Entry 8IUC (X-ray diffraction, 1.56 A resolution); this record covers chains B and C of the 3 polymer chains in the assembly.

Chain B (and C):
Protein: Candidate alpha glycoside phosphorylase Glycoside hydrolase family 65
Organism: Flavobacterium johnsoniae UW101
Notes: chain C of this document is another copy of the same molecule, construct and numbering; everything in this record applies to it too
UniProtKB: A5FBJ5 (A5FBJ5_FLAJ1); residues 24-681 here correspond to UniProt positions 11-668 (UniProt number = residue number - 13)
Chain sequence (678 residues; each row starts with the number of its first residue):
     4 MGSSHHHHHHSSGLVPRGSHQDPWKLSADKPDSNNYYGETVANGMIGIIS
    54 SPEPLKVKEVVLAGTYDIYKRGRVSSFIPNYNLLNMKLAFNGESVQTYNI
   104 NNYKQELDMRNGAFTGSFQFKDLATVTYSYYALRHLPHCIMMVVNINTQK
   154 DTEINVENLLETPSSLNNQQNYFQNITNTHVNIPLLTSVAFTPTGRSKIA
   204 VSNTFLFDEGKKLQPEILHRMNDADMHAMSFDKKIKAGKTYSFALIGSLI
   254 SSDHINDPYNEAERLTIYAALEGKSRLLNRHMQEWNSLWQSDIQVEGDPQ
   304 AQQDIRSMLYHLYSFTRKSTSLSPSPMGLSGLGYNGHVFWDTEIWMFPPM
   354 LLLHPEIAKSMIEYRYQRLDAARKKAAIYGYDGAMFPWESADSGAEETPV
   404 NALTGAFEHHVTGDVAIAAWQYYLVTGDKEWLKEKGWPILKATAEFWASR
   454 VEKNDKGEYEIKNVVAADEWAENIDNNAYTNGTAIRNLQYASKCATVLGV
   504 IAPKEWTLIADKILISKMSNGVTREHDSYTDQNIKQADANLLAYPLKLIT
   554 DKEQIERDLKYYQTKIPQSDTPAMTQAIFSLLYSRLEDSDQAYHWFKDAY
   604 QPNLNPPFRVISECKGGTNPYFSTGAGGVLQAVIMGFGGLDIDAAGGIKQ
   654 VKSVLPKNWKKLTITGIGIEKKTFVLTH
Not modelled in the structure: 4-22
Sequence notes: initiating methionine (4); expression tag (5-23)
Reported in the primary citation:
  - binding site for alpha-D-glucopyranose: Arg74, Trp391, Glu392, Thr407, Glu472
  - catalytic residues: Glu472
  - binding site for beta-D-glucopyranose: Glu472, Glu475, Lys538
  - specificity-determining residues: Arg74

Chain B / chain C interface:
Pairs across the interface (39):
  Arg76(B) with Gln177(C); Tyr262(C), hydrogen bond; Asn263(C), hydrogen bond (backbone-side chain); Glu266(C), salt bridge
  Val77(B) with Asn263(C)
  Ala380(B) with Pro140(C)
  Ile381(B) with Leu139(C); Pro140(C); Ile258(C), hydrophobic; Leu268(C), hydrophobic
  Tyr382(B) with Leu139(C); Glu264(C), hydrogen bond; Arg267(C); Leu268(C); Tyr271(C), hydrophobic
  Gly383(B) with His138(C); Leu139(C); Arg283(C), hydrogen bond (backbone-side chain)
  Tyr384(B) with Tyr271(C); Arg283(C)
  Ser396(B) with Asn259(C), hydrogen bond
  Glu399(B) with Arg267(C)
  Thr401(B) with Arg267(C), hydrogen bond (backbone-side chain)
  Val403(B) with Asn263(C); Glu266(C); Ile270(C)
  Leu406(B) with Asn181(C); Ile270(C), hydrophobic; Leu274(C), hydrophobic
  Ala409(B) with Tyr271(C)
  Phe410(B) with Tyr271(C), hydrophobic; Leu274(C), hydrophobic
  Glu455(B) with Arg279(C), salt bridge
  Lys465(B) with Arg279(C)
  Asn466(B) with Leu274(C); Glu275(C), hydrogen bond; Arg279(C)
  Glu475(B) with Asn181(C)
  Asn476(B) with Leu274(C)
Interface residues without a listed pair, chain B (23 interface residues in all): Ala398, Glu400, Asn404, Arg453
Interface residues without a listed pair, chain C (23 interface residues in all): His141, Ile179, Ile253, His257

In short:
Chain B and chain C each contribute 23 residues to their interface; the contacts include 7 hydrogen bonds and
2 salt bridges. Polar pairs include Arg76(B)-Glu266(C), Glu455(B)-Arg279(C) and Arg76(B)-Tyr262(C). From the
paper: the catalytic residue Glu472(B); a binding site for alpha-D-glucopyranose at Arg74(B), Trp391(B) and
Glu392(B) among others.
Chain B and chain C are both Candidate alpha glycoside phosphorylase Glycoside hydrolase family 65
(Flavobacterium johnsoniae UW101); the structure, Crystal structure of GH65 alpha-1,2-glucosidase from
Flavobacterium johnsoniae in complex with isomaltose, was determined by X-ray diffraction (same publication as
8IU8, 8IU9, 8IUA and 8IUB).
